PDB entry 8A43 | electron microscopy, 4.09 A resolution (low resolution: residue-level contacts below are approximate; hydrogen-bond / salt-bridge calls are withheld) | chains B and L of the 12 polymer chains in the assembly

[Chain B]
Molecule: DNA-directed RNA polymerase I subunit RPA2
Source organism: Homo sapiens
Notes: EC 2.7.7.6
UniProtKB: Q9H9Y6 (RPA2_HUMAN); residues 1-1135 here = UniProt positions 1-1135
Sequence (1135 residues; numbered 1 to 1135; the number before each row is that of its first residue):
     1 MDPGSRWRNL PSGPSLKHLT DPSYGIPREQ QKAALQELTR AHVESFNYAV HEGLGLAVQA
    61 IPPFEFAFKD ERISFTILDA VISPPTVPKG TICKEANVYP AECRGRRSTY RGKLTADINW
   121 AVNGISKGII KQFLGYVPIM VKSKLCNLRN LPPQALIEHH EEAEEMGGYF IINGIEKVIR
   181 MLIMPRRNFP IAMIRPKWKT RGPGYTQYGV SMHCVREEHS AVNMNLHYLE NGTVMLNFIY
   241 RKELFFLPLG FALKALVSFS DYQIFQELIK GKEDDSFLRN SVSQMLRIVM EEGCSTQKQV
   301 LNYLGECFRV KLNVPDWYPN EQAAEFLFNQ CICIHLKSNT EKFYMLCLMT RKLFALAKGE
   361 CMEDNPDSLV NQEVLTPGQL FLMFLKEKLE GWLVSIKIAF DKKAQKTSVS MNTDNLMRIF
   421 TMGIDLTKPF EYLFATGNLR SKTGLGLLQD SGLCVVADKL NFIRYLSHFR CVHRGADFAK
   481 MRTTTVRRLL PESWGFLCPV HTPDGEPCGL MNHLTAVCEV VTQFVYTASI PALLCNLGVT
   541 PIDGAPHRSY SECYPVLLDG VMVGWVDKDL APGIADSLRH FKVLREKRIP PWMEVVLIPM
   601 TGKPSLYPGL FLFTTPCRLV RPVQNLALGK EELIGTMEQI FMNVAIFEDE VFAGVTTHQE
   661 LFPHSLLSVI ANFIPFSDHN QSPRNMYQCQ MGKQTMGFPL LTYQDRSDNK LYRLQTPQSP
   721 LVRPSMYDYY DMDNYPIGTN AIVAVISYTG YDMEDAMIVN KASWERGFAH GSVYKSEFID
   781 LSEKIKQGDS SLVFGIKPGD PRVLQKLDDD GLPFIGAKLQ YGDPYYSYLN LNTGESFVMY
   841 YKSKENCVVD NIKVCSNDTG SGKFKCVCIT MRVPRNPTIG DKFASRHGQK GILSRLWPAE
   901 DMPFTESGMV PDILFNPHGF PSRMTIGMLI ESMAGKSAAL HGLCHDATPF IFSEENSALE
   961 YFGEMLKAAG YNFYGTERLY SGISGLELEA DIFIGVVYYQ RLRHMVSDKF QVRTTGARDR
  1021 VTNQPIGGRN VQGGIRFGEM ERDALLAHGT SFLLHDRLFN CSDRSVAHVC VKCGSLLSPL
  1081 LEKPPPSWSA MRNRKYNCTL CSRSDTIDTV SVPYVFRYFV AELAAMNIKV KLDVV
Unresolved in the structure: 1-3, 1135
Cystine bridges: C855-C866
Curated features (UniProtKB/Swiss-Prot):
  - zinc finger: C1070 to C1101 (C4-type)
  - region: I194 to Y208 (Loop B), L236 to L247 (Loop A), L439 to L453 (Fork loop 1), R474 to L489 (Fork loop 2)
  - binding site (RNA): R180, D367, K890
  - binding site (Mg(2+)): D755
  - binding site (DNA): R1020, R1036
  - binding site (Zn(2+)): C1070, C1073, C1098, C1101
  - site: Y687 (Active site gating)
  - modified residue: S1051 (Phosphoserine)

[Chain L]
Molecule: DNA-directed RNA polymerases I, II, and III subunit RPABC4
Source organism: Homo sapiens
UniProtKB: P53803 (RPAB4_HUMAN); residue numbers follow UniProt; this construct covers 1-58
Sequence (58 residues; row label = number of the first residue in the row):
     1 MDTQKDVQPP KQQPMIYICG ECHTENEIKS RDPIRCRECG YRIMYKKRTK RLVVFDAR
Unresolved in the structure: 1-12
Cystine bridges: C22-C39
Curated features (UniProtKB/Swiss-Prot):
  - zinc finger: C19 to C39 (C4-type)
  - binding site (Zn(2+)): C19, C22, C36, C39

[Interface between chain B and chain L]
Residue-residue contacts (34; chain B residue first):
  V87(B) - R42(L)
  T91(B) - R35(L)
  I92(B) - R35(L)
  C93(B) - R35(L)
  E102(B) - Y41(L)
  R106(B) - R42(L)
  Q805(B) - R51(L)
  D808(B) - M15(L)
  D808(B) - K46(L)
  D809(B) - M15(L)
  D810(B) - M15(L)
  D810(B) - Y17(L)
  D810(B) - K46(L)
  F814(B) - R51(L)
  I815(B) - K46(L)
  I815(B) - K47(L)
  I815(B) - R48(L)
  G816(B) - R48(L)
  A817(B) - R51(L)
  I852(B) - M44(L)
  I852(B) - Y45(L)
  I852(B) - K46(L)
  K853(B) - M44(L)
  K853(B) - Y45(L)
  V854(B) - M44(L)
  C855(B) - I34(L)
  C855(B) - I43(L)
  S856(B) - I34(L)
  S856(B) - R42(L)
  D858(B) - R42(L)
  S861(B) - P33(L)
  G862(B) - I34(L)
  F864(B) - R31(L)
  F864(B) - I34(L)
Interface residues without a listed pair, chain B (31 interface residues in all): G90, K94, G105, Q704, E765, S791, P813, T859
Interface residues without a listed pair, chain L (19 interface residues in all): D32, G40, F55, R58

[In short]
The interface between chain B and chain L involves 31 residues on one side and 19 on the other. Curated
annotation (UniProt) lists 3 RNA-binding residues, Mg2+-binding residue D755(B), DNA-binding residues R1020(B)
and R1036(B) and 4 Zn2+-binding residues on chain B.
Chain B is DNA-directed RNA polymerase I subunit RPA2 and chain L is DNA-directed RNA polymerases I, II, and
III subunit RPABC4, both from Homo sapiens; the structure, Human RNA polymerase I, was determined by electron
microscopy.
